PDB entry 8QOZ | electron microscopy, 3.10 A resolution | chains 7 and 4 of the 17 polymer chains in the assembly

Chain 7:
Molecule: Splicing factor 3A subunit 1
Source organism: Homo sapiens
UniProt: Q15459 (SF3A1_HUMAN); residue numbers follow UniProt; this construct covers 1-793
Amino-acid sequence (793 residues; row label = number of the first residue in the row):
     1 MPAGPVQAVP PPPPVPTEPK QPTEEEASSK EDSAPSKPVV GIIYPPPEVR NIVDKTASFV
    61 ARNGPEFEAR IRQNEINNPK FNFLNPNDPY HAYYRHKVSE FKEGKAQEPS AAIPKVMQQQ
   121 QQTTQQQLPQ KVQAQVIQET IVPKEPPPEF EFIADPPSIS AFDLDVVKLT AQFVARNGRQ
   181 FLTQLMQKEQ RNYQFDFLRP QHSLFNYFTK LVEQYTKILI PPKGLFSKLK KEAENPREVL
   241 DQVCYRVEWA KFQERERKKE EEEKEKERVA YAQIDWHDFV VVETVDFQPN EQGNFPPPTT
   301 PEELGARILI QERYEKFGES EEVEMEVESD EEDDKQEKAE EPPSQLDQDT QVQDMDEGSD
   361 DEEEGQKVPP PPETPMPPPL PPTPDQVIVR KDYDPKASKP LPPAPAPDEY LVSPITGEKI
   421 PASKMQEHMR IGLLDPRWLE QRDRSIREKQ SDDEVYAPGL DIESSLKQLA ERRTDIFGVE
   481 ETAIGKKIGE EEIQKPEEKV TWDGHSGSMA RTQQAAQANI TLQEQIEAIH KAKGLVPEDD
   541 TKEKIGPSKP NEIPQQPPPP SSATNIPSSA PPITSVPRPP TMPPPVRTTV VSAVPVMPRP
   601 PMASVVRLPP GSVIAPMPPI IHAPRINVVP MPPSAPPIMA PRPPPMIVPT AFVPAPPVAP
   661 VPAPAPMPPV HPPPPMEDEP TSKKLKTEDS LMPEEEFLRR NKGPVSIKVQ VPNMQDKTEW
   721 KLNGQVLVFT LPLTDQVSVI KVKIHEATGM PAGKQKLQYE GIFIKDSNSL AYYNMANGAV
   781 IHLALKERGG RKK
Unresolved in the structure: 1-408, 490-495, 522-793
Curated features (UniProtKB/Swiss-Prot):
  - region: Pro680 to Lys702 (Required and sufficient for nuclear import)
  - site: Leu169 (Critical for binding to SF3A3)
  - modified residue: Lys55 (N6-acetyllysine), Ser320 (Phosphoserine), Ser329 (Phosphoserine), Ser359 (Phosphoserine), Ser413 (Phosphoserine), Ser451 (Phosphoserine), Tyr456 (Phosphotyrosine), Ser508 (Phosphoserine), Tyr759 (Phosphotyrosine)
  - cross-link (Glycyl lysine isopeptide (Lys-Gly)): Lys20 (interchain with G-Cter in SUMO2), Lys131 (interchain with G-Cter in SUMO2), Lys424 (interchain with G-Cter in SUMO2), Lys499 (interchain with G-Cter in SUMO2), Lys542 (interchain with G-Cter in SUMO2), Lys686 (interchain with G-Cter in SUMO2)
  - natural variant: Arg511 (R511W: In a colorectal cancer sample)
  - mutagenesis: Glu48 (E48F: SLURP 1 motif acquires binding to SF3A3; when associated with Leu-55), Lys55 (K55L: SLURP 1 motif acquires binding to SF3A3; when associated with Phe-48), Phe162 (F162E: No effect on binding to SF3A3), Leu169 (L169K: Abolishes binding to SF3A3)

Chain 4:
Molecule: U4 snRNA
Source organism: Homo sapiens
Sequence (144 nucleotides; row label = number of the first residue in the row):
     1 AGCUUUGCGC AGUGGCAGUA UCGUAGCCAA UGAGGUCUAU CCGAGGCGCG AUUAUUGCUA
    61 AUUGAAAACU UUUCCCAAUA CCCCGCCGUG ACGACUUGCA AUAUAGUCGG CACUGGCAAU
   121 UUUUGACAGU CUCUACGGAG ACUG
Unresolved in the structure: 81-144

Chain 7 / chain 4 interface:
Contacting residue pairs - 15 pairs, chain 7 then chain 4:
  Arg430(7) - A25(4)  salt bridge to the phosphate
  Ile431(7) - A25(4)  base contact
  Leu433(7) - U24(4)  phosphate contact
  Leu434(7) - U24(4)  sugar contact
  Leu434(7) - A25(4)  phosphate contact
  Asp435(7) - G23(4)  sugar contact
  Asp435(7) - U24(4)  hydrogen bond to the phosphate
  Arg437(7) - C22(4)  hydrogen bond to the sugar
  Arg437(7) - G23(4)  sugar contact
  Trp438(7) - G23(4)  sugar contact
  Trp438(7) - U24(4)  sugar contact
  Trp438(7) - A25(4)  sugar contact
  Gln441(7) - G50(4)  hydrogen bond to the base
  Gln441(7) - A51(4)  hydrogen bond to the sugar
  Arg444(7) - A51(4)  sugar contact
Interface residues without a listed pair, chain 7 (11 interface residues in all): Glu427, Glu448

In short:
The interface between chain 7 and chain 4 involves 11 residues on one side and 6 on the other, with 4 hydrogen
bonds and 1 salt bridge. Among the polar pairs are Gln441(7)-G50(4), Arg437(7)-C22(4) and Gln441(7)-A51(4).
Here chain 7 is Splicing factor 3A subunit 1 and chain 4 is U4 snRNA, both from Homo sapiens. Entry 8QOZ
(Cryo-EM Structure of Pre-B+5'ss+ATPgammaS Complex (core part)) was determined by electron microscopy,
deposited together with 8QP8, 8QP9, 8QPA, 8QPB, 8QPE and 8QPK.
